PDB entry 7TKJ | electron microscopy, 7.50 A resolution (low resolution: residue-level contacts below are approximate; hydrogen-bond / salt-bridge calls are withheld) | chains W and X of the 27 polymer chains in the assembly

Chain W:
Name: ATP synthase subunit f
Source organism: Saccharomyces cerevisiae
UniProtKB: Q06405 (ATPK_YEAST); residues 1-95 here correspond to UniProt positions 7-101 (UniProt number = residue number + 6)
Amino-acid sequence (95 residues; row label = number of the first residue in the row):
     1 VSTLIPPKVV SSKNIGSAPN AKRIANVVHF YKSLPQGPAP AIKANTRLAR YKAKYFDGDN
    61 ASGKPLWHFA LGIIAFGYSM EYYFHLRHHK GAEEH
Not modelled in the structure: 86-95

Chain X:
Name: ATP synthase subunit H
Source organism: Saccharomyces cerevisiae
UniProtKB: Q12349 (ATP14_YEAST); residues 1-92 here correspond to UniProt positions 33-124 (UniProt number = residue number + 32)
Amino-acid sequence (92 residues; numbered 1 to 92; the number before each row is that of its first residue):
     1 NVIQDLYLRE LKDTKLAPST LQDAEGNVKP WNPPQKPNLP ELELQGPEAL KAYTEQNVET
    61 AHVAKESEEG ESEPIEEDWL VLDDAEETKE SH
Not modelled in the structure: 63-92

Chain W / chain X interface:
Pairs across the interface (6):
  I5(W) with N57(X)
  P6(W) with V58(X)
  V9(W) with V58(X)
  S12(W) with A61(X); H62(X)
  K13(W) with A61(X)
Other interface residues (no listed pair), chain W (7 interface residues in all): G16, S17
Other interface residues (no listed pair), chain X (5 interface residues in all): Y53

Summary:
7 residues of chain W face 5 of chain X across their interface.
Here chain W is ATP synthase subunit f and chain X is ATP synthase subunit H, both from Saccharomyces
cerevisiae. Entry 7TKJ (Yeast ATP synthase State 2catalytic(d) with 10 mM ATP backbone model) was determined
by electron microscopy, deposited together with 7TJS, 7TJT, 7TJU, 7TJV, 7TJW, 7TJX and 30 further entries.
